Entry 5OEH (X-ray diffraction, 2.35 A resolution); this record covers chain A.

# Chain A
Name: 14-3-3 protein sigma
Organism: Homo sapiens
UniProtKB: P31947 (1433S_HUMAN); residues 1-231 here = UniProt positions 1-231
Sequence (236 residues; each row starts with the number of its first residue; numbers below 1 keep their minus sign (Gly-4 is residue -4)):
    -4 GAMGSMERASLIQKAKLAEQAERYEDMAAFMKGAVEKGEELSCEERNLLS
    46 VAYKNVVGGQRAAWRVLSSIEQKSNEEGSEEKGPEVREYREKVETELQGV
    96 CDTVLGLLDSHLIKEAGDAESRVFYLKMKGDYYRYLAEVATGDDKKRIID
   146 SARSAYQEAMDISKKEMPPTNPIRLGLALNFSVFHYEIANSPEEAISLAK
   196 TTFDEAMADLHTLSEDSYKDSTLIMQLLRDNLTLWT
Unresolved in the structure: 71-76
Sequence notes: expression tag (-4 to 0)
Small-molecule neighbours: 9SZ ((1R,5S,9S,16R,20R,24S,28S,35R)-3,22-Bis(dihydroxyphosphoryloxy)tridecacyclo[22.14.1.15,20.19,16.128,35.02,23.04,21.06,19.08,17.010,15.025,38.027,36.029,34]dotetraconta-2(23),3,6,8(17),10,12,14,18,21,25,27(36),29,31,33,37-pentadecaene): Glu210, Asp211, Tyr213, Lys214, Thr217, Leu218

# Overview
Ligands of chain A: compound 9SZ.
Chain A is 14-3-3 protein sigma (Homo sapiens); the structure, Molecular tweezers modulate 14-3-3
protein-protein interactions, was determined by X-ray diffraction (same publication as 5OEG).
